Entry 3J34 (electron microscopy, 8.60 A resolution (very low resolution: no residue pairs are listed; an interface is given only as per-side residue counts)); this record covers chains g and h of the 42 polymer chains in the assembly.

== Chain g (and h) ==
Protein: capsid protein
Organism: Human immunodeficiency virus 1
Notes: chain h of this document is another copy of the same molecule, construct and numbering; everything in this record applies to it too
UniProtKB: Q79791 (Q79791_9HIV1); residues 1-231 here correspond to UniProt positions 133-363 (UniProt number = residue number + 132)
Amino-acid sequence (231 residues; each row starts with the number of its first residue):
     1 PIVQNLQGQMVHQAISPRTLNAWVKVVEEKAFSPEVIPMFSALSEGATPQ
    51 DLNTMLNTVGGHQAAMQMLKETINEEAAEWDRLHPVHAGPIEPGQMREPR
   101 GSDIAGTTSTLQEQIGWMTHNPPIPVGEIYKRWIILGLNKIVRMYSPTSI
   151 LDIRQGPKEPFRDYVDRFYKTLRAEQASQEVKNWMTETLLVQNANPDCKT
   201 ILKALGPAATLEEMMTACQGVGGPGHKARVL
Sequence notes: engineered mutation Glu92 (Ala224 in Q79791)
Cystine bridges: Cys198-Cys218
Reported in the primary citation:
  - mutagenesis - I201D, A204D, L205D: decreased stability
  - mutagenesis - A204C: increased stability

== Interface between chain g and chain h ==
At this resolution (9 A) residue pairs are not listed: 29 residues of chain g and 24 of chain h lie at the interface.

== In short ==
29 residues of chain g face 24 of chain h across their interface. From the paper: I201D, A204D and L205D of
chain g reduce stability; A204C of chain g increases stability.
Chain g and chain h are both capsid protein (Human immunodeficiency virus 1); the structure, Structure of
HIV-1 Capsid Protein by Cryo-EM, was determined by electron microscopy, deposited together with 3J4F, 3J3Q and
3J3Y.
